PDB entry 9C9M | electron microscopy, 2.01 A resolution | chains A and O of the 12 polymer chains in the assembly

Chain A:
Name: Integrase
From: Human immunodeficiency virus 1
Notes: EC 2.7.7.-, 3.1.-.-
Reference sequence: P12497 (POL_HV1N5); residues 1-288 here correspond to UniProt positions 1148-1435 (UniProt number = residue number + 1147)
Chain sequence (358 residues; numbered -69 to 288; the number before each row is that of its first residue; numbers below 1 keep their minus sign (Met-69 is residue -69)):
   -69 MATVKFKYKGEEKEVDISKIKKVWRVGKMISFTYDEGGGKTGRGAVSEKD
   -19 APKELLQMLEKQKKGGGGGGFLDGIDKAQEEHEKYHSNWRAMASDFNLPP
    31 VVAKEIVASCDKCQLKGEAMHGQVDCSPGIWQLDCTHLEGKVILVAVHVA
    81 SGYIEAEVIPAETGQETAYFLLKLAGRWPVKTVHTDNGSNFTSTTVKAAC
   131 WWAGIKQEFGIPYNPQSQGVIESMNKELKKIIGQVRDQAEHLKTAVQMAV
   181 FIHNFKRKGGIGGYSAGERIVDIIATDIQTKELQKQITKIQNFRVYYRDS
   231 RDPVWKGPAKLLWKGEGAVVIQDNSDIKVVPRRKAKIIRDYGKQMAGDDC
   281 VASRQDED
Not modelled in the structure: -69 to 0, 229-235, 269-288
Construct notes: initiating methionine (-69); expression tag (-68 to 0)
Bound ions: Zn2+: His12, His16, Cys40, Cys43; Mg2+ site 1: Asp64, Asp116 (together with Dolutegravir); Mg2+ site 2: Asp64, Glu152 (together with Dolutegravir)
Residues lining bound ligands: Dolutegravir (DLU; (4R,12aS)-N-(2,4-difluorobenzyl)-7-hydroxy-4-methyl-6,8-dioxo-3,4,6,8,12,12a-hexahydro-2H-pyrido[1',2':4,5]pyrazino[2,1-b][1,3]oxazine-9-carboxamide): Asp64, Cys65, Asp116, Asn117, Gly118, Tyr143, Pro145, Gln146, Glu152
UniProt features mapped onto this chain:
  - zinc finger: Asp3 to Gln44 (Integrase-type)
  - DNA-binding region: Phe223 to Asp270 (Integrase-type)
  - binding site (Zn(2+)): His12, His16, Cys40, Cys43
  - binding site (Mg(2+)): Asp64, Asp116, Glu152
From the paper describing this entry:
  - catalytic residues: Asp64, Glu152
  - catalytic residues: Asp116 (citing earlier work)
  - mutagenesis - D64N/D116N (>1000-fold), Y271R, Q274L, A276P, G277Q, D279R: decreased catalytic activity
  - mutagenesis - D279E: unchanged catalytic activity

Chain O:
Molecule: vDNA
Sequence (25 nucleotides; each row starts with the number of its first residue; numbers below 1 keep their minus sign (DA-3 is residue -3)):
    -3 AGCGTGGGCGGGAAAATCTCTAGCA
Not modelled in the structure: -3 to 4

Interface between chain A and chain O:
Residue-residue contacts - 6 pairs, chain A then chain O:
  Pro30(A) - DA11(O)  phosphate contact
  Lys46(A) - DT17(O)  hydrogen bond to the base
  Ala49(A) - DC16(O)  base contact
  Ala49(A) - DT17(O)  sugar contact
  Met50(A) - DT17(O)  sugar contact
  His51(A) - DT17(O)  salt bridge to the phosphate
Also at the interface, not in a pair above, chain A (6 interface residues in all): Gln146
Also at the interface, not in a pair above, chain O (4 interface residues in all): DA18

In short:
6 residues of chain A face 4 of chain O across their interface; the contacts include 1 hydrogen bond and 1
salt bridge. Polar pairs include Lys46(A)-DT17(O) and His51(A)-DT17(O). From the paper: catalytic residues
Asp64(A), Glu152(A) and Asp116(A); D64N/D116N, Y271R and Q274L of chain A, among others, reduce catalytic
activity; 7 substitutions were tested in all.
Here chain A is Integrase (Human immunodeficiency virus 1) and chain O is vDNA. Entry 9C9M (HIV-1 intasome
core bound with DTG) was determined by electron microscopy.
